PDB entry 7OUF | electron microscopy, 3.00 A resolution | chains D and F of the 10 polymer chains in the assembly

# Chain D
Molecule: Integrase
Organism: Simian T-lymphotropic virus 1
UniProt: Q4QY51 (Q4QY51_9STL1); residues -2 to 297 here correspond to UniProt positions 597-896 (UniProt number = residue number + 599)
Amino-acid sequence (301 residues; numbered -3 to 297; the number before each row is that of its first residue; numbers below 1 keep their minus sign (Gly-3 is residue -3)):
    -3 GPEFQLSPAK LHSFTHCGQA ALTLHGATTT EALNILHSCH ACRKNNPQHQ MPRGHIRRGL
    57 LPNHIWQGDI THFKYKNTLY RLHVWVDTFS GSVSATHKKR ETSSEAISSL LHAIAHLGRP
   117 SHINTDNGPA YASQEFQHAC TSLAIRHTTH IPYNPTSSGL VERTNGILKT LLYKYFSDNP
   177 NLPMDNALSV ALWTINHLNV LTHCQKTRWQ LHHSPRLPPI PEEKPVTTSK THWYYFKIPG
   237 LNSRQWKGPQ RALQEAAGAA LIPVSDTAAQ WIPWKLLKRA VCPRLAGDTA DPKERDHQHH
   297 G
Unresolved in the structure: -3 to 2, 40-51, 149-156, 281-297
Construct notes: expression tag (-3, -1 to 0); engineered mutation Glu219 (Ala818 in Q4QY51)
Metal / ion sites: Zn2+: His8, His12, Cys35, Cys38
Reported in the primary citation:
  - mutagenesis - P214D, A219E: increased binding to Isoform 3 of PC4 and SFRS1-interacting protein, Isoform Gamma-1 of Serine/threonine-protein phosphatase 2A 56 kDa regulatory subunit gamma isoform (chain F)

# Chain F
Molecule: Isoform 3 of PC4 and SFRS1-interacting protein, Isoform Gamma-1 of Serine/threonine-protein phosphatase 2A 56 kDa regulatory subunit gamma isoform
Organism: Homo sapiens
UniProt: chimeric construct of O75475, Q13362: residues -315 to 9 from O75475 (PSIP1_HUMAN), isoform O75475-3 positions 1-325 (UniProt number = residue number + 316); residues 11-380 from Q13362 positions 11-380 (same numbers)
Amino-acid sequence (697 residues; each row starts with the number of its first residue; numbers below 1 keep their minus sign (Ser-316 is residue -316)):
  -316 SMTRDFKPGD LIFAKMKGYP HWPARVDEVP DGAVKPPTNK LPIFFFGTHE TAFLGPKDIF
  -256 PYSENKEKYG KPNKRKGFNE GLWEIDNNPK VKFSSQQAAT KQSNASSDVE VEEKETSVSK
  -196 EDTDHEEKAS NEDVTKAVDI TTPKAARRGR KRKAEKQVET EEAGVVTTAT ASVNLKVSPK
  -136 RGRPAATEVK IPKPRGRPKM VKQPCPSESD IITEEDKSKK KGQEEKQPKK QPKKDEEGQK
   -76 EEDKPRKEPD KKEGKKEVES KRKNLAKTGV TSTSDSEEEG DDQEGEKKRK GGRNFQTAHR
   -16 RNMLKGQHEK EAADRKRKQE EQMETEFMVV DAANSNGPFQ PVVLLHIRDV PPADQEKLFI
    44 QKLRQCCVLF DFVSDPLSDL KWKEVKRAAL SEMVEYITHN RNVITEPIYP EVVHMFAVNM
   104 FRTLPPSSNP TGAEFDPEED EPTLEAAWPH LQLVYEFFLR FLESPDFQPN IAKKYIDQKF
   164 VLQLLELFDS EDPRERDFLK TTLHRIYGKF LGLRAYIRKQ INNIFYRFIY ETEHHNGIAE
   224 LLEILGSIIN GFALPLKEEH KIFLLKVLLP LHKVKSLSVY HPQLAYCVVQ FLEKDSTLTE
   284 PVVMALLKYW PKTHSPKEVM FLNELEEILD VIEPSEFVKI MEPLFRQLAK CVSSPHFQVA
   344 ERALYYWNNE YIMSLISDNA AKILPIMFPS LYRNSKT
Unresolved in the structure: -316 to 26, 113-123, 334-380
Construct notes: expression tag (-316); linker (10)
Swiss-Prot annotation at these positions:
  - motif: Arg-170 to Gln-160 (Nuclear localization signal)
  - modified residue: Ser-214 (Phosphoserine), Ser-211 (Phosphoserine), Ser-210 (Phosphoserine), Thr-201 (Phosphothreonine), Thr-194 (Phosphothreonine), Ser-187 (Phosphoserine), Thr-175 (Phosphothreonine), Thr-149 (Phosphothreonine), Ser-139 (Phosphoserine), Ser-110 (Phosphoserine), Ser-45 (Phosphoserine), Thr-44 (Phosphothreonine), Ser-43 (Phosphoserine), Ser-41 (Phosphoserine)
  - cross-link: Lys-241 (Glycyl lysine isopeptide (Lys-Gly) (interchain with G-Cter in SUMO2))

# Chain D / chain F interface
Residue-residue contacts (36; chain D residue first):
  Ile52(D) - Ser261(F)
  Ile52(D) - His264(F)
  Arg53(D) - His264(F)  hydrogen bond (backbone-side chain)
  Arg53(D) - Pro265(F)
  Gly55(D) - Pro265(F)
  Leu57(D) - Tyr269(F)  hydrophobic
  Arg142(D) - Asp313(F)  salt bridge
  Thr198(D) - Pro125(F)
  His199(D) - Pro176(F)
  Cys200(D) - Pro176(F)  hydrophobic
  Gln201(D) - Pro176(F)
  Gln201(D) - Arg177(F)
  Lys202(D) - Asp180(F)  salt bridge
  Leu213(D) - His187(F)
  Leu213(D) - Ile227(F)  hydrophobic
  Leu213(D) - Ser230(F)
  Pro214(D) - His187(F)  hydrogen bond (backbone-side chain)
  Pro214(D) - Ser230(F)
  Pro215(D) - Ser230(F)
  Pro215(D) - Asn233(F)
  Ile216(D) - His187(F)
  Ile216(D) - Tyr190(F)  hydrophobic
  Ile216(D) - Arg197(F)
  Ile216(D) - Ser230(F)  hydrogen bond (backbone-backbone)
  Ile216(D) - Ile231(F)
  Ile216(D) - Gly234(F)
  Pro217(D) - Arg197(F)  hydrogen bond (backbone-side chain)
  Pro217(D) - Gly234(F)
  Glu218(D) - Tyr190(F)  hydrogen bond
  Glu218(D) - Arg201(F)  salt bridge
  Glu218(D) - Gly234(F)  hydrogen bond (backbone-backbone)
  Glu218(D) - Phe235(F)
  Pro221(D) - Leu194(F)  hydrophobic
  Val222(D) - Gly191(F)
  Thr224(D) - Lys192(F)
  Leu249(D) - His82(F)
Also at the interface, not in a pair above, chain D (26 interface residues in all): Arg54, Leu56, Arg212, Lys220, Leu257, Thr263
Also at the interface, not in a pair above, chain F (33 interface residues in all): Arg31, Thr81, Leu127, Pro148, Lys183, Arg188, Glu226, Ala268, Asn306, Glu310

# Summary
The interface between chain D and chain F involves 26 residues on one side and 33 on the other, with 6
hydrogen bonds and 3 salt bridges. Polar contacts include Arg142(D)-Asp313(F), Lys202(D)-Asp180(F) and
Glu218(D)-Arg201(F). The paper reports that P214D and A219E of chain D increase binding to Isoform 3 of PC4
and SFRS1-interacting protein, Isoform Gamma-1 of Serine/threonine-protein phosphatase 2A 56 kDa regulatory
subunit gamma isoform (chain F).
Chain D is Integrase (Simian T-lymphotropic virus 1) and chain F is Isoform 3 of PC4 and SFRS1-interacting
protein, Isoform Gamma-1 of Serine/threonine-protein phosphatase 2A 56 kDa regulatory subunit gamma isoform
(Homo sapiens); the structure, Structure of the STLV intasome:B56 complex bound to the strand-transfer
inhibitor XZ450, was determined by electron microscopy together with 7OUG and 7OUH from the same study.
